4YT6 - chains H and L; structure by X-ray diffraction, 2.07 A resolution.

Chain H:
Protein: Coagulation factor VII (heavy chain)
Organism: Homo sapiens
Notes: EC 3.4.21.21
UniProtKB: P08709 (FA7_HUMAN); the construct lacks a stretch of the UniProt sequence and is renumbered around it, so the offset changes along the chain: 16-35 = UniProt 213-232; 37-60 = UniProt 233-256; 61-129 = UniProt 261-329; 134-147 = UniProt 337-350; 5 more segments
Chain sequence (254 residues; numbered 16 to 257 plus 23 insertion-coded residues; 11 numbers in that range are skipped by the numbering (no residue carries them; nothing is unmodelled there); the number before each row is that of its first residue; a row labelled like 60A-60D holds insertion residues (60A, then the next letters in order)):
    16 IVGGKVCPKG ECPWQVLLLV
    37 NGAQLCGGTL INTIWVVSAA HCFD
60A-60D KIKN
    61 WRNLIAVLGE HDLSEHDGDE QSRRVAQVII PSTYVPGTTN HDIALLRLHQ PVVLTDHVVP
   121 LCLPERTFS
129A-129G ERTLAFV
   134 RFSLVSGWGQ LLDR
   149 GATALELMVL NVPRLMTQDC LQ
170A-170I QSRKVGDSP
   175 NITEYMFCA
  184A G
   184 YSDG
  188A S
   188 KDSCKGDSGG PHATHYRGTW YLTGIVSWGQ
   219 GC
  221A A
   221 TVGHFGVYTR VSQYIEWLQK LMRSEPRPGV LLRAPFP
UniProt features mapped onto this chain:
  - active site (Charge relay system): His57, Asp102, Ser195
  - binding site (substrate): Asp189
  - glycosylation: Asn175 (N-linked (GlcNAc...) asparagine)
Cystine bridges: Cys22-Cys27, Cys42-Cys58, Cys168-Cys182, Cys191-Cys220
Bound ions: Ca2+: Glu70, Asp72, Glu75, Glu80
Small-molecule neighbours: 4JY (4-[[(R)-(5-ethoxy-2-fluoranyl-3-propan-2-yloxy-phenyl)-(4-phenyl-1H-imidazol-2-yl)methyl]amino]benzenecarboximidamide): Leu41, Cys42, His57, Cys58, Lys60A, Thr98, Thr99, Asp102, Pro170I, Asp189, Ser190, Cys191, Lys192, Ser195, Val213, Ser214, Trp215, Gly216, Gln217, Gly219, Cys220, Gly226, Val227

Chain L:
Protein: Coagulation factor VII (light chain)
Organism: Homo sapiens
Notes: EC 3.4.21.21
UniProtKB: P08709 (FA7_HUMAN); residues 88-144 here correspond to UniProt positions 148-204 (UniProt number = residue number + 60)
Chain sequence (57 residues; row label = number of the first residue in the row):
    88 QLICVNENGG CEQYCSDHTG TKRSCRCHEG YSLLADGVSC TPTVEYPCGK IPILEKR
Not modelled in the structure: 88-89
Cystine bridges: Cys91-Cys102, Cys98-Cys112, Cys114-Cys127

Chain H / chain L interface:
Cross-chain cystine bridges: Cys122(H)-Cys135(L)
Pairs across the interface (46; chain H residue first):
  Lys24(H) - Ile140(L)
  Gly25(H) - Ile138(L)
  Glu26(H) - Ile138(L)
  Glu26(H) - Ile140(L)
  Glu26(H) - Leu141(L)
  Trp29(H) - Gly136(L)
  Trp29(H) - Lys137(L)
  Trp29(H) - Ile138(L)  hydrophobic
  Leu114(H) - Tyr133(L)
  Thr115(H) - Tyr133(L)
  Asp116(H) - Tyr133(L)  hydrogen bond
  Asp116(H) - Pro139(L)
  Asp116(H) - Lys143(L)  salt bridge
  Val119(H) - Pro134(L)
  Val119(H) - Lys137(L)
  Val119(H) - Pro139(L)
  Pro120(H) - Cys135(L)
  Pro120(H) - Gly136(L)  hydrogen bond (backbone-backbone)
  Cys122(H) - His115(L)
  Cys122(H) - Cys135(L)  disulfide
  Cys122(H) - Gly136(L)
  Leu123(H) - Tyr101(L)  hydrogen bond (backbone-side chain)
  Leu123(H) - His115(L)
  Pro124(H) - Tyr101(L)
  Glu125(H) - Tyr101(L)
  Glu125(H) - Arg113(L)  salt bridge
  Phe128(H) - Asn95(L)
  Phe128(H) - Gln100(L)
  Phe128(H) - Tyr101(L)  hydrophobic
  Arg129B(H) - Cys91(L)
  Arg129B(H) - Asp104(L)  salt bridge
  Thr129C(H) - Asn95(L)  hydrogen bond
  Tyr203(H) - Asn95(L)
  Tyr203(H) - Glu99(L)
  Arg204(H) - Glu94(L)
  Arg204(H) - Gly97(L)
  Arg204(H) - Cys98(L)  hydrogen bond (side chain-backbone)
  Arg204(H) - Glu99(L)
  Gly205(H) - Lys137(L)  hydrogen bond (backbone-side chain)
  Thr206(H) - Tyr118(L)
  Thr206(H) - Cys135(L)
  Thr206(H) - Gly136(L)
  Thr206(H) - Lys137(L)  hydrogen bond
  Trp207(H) - Gly136(L)  hydrogen bond (backbone-backbone)
  Trp207(H) - Ile138(L)
  Tyr208(H) - Gln100(L)
Other interface residues (no listed pair), chain H (24 interface residues in all): Pro28, Leu121
Other interface residues (no listed pair), chain L (24 interface residues in all): Val92, Arg144

Summary:
Chain H and chain L each contribute 24 residues to their interface, with 1 disulfide bond, 8 hydrogen bonds
and 3 salt bridges. Polar pairs include Asp116(H)-Lys143(L), Glu125(H)-Arg113(L) and Arg129B(H)-Asp104(L).
Bound to chain H: compound 4JY.
Here chain H is Coagulation factor VII (heavy chain) and chain L is Coagulation factor VII (light chain), both
from Homo sapiens. Entry 4YT6 (Factor VIIa in complex with the inhibitor
4-{[(R)-[5-ethoxy-2-fluoro-3-(propan-2-yloxy)phenyl](4-phenyl-1H-imidazol-2-yl)methyl]amino}benzenecarboximidamide)
was determined by X-ray diffraction, deposited together with 4YT7.
